5WP9 - chains D and M of the 16 polymer chains in the assembly; structure by electron microscopy, 4.22 A resolution (low resolution: residue-level contacts below are approximate; hydrogen-bond / salt-bridge calls are withheld).

== Chain D ==
Protein: Mitochondrial dynamics protein MID49
Source organism: Homo sapiens
UniProt: Q96C03 (MID49_HUMAN); numbering as in UniProt (aligned over 126-454)
Amino-acid sequence (329 residues; numbered 126 to 454; the number before each row is that of its first residue):
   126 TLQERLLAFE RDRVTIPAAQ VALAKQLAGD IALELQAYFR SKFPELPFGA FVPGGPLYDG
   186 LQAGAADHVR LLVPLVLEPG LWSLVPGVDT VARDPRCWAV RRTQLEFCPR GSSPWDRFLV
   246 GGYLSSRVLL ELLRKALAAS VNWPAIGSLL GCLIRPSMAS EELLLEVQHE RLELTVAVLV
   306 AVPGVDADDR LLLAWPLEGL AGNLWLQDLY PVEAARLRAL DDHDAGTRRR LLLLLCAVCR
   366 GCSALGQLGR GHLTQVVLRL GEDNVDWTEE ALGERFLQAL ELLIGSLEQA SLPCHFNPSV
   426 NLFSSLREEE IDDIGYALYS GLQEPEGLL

== Chain M ==
Protein: Dynamin-1-like protein
Source organism: Homo sapiens
Notes: EC 3.6.5.5
UniProt: O00429 (DNM1L_HUMAN), isoform O00429-3; residue numbers follow UniProt; this construct covers 1-710
Amino-acid sequence (710 residues; row label = number of the first residue in the row):
     1 MEALIPVINK LQDVFNTVGA DIIQLPQIVV VGTQSSGKSS VLESLVGRDL LPRGTGIVTR
    61 RPLILQLVHV SQEDKRKTTG EENGVEAEEW GKFLHTKNKL YTDFDEIRQE IENETERISG
   121 NNKGVSPEPI HLKIFSPNVV NLTLVDLPGM TKVPVGDQPK DIELQIRELI LRFISNPNSI
   181 ILAVTAANTD MATSEALKIS REVDPDGRRT LAVITKLDLM DAGTDAMDVL MGRVIPVKLG
   241 IIGVVNRSQL DINNKKSVTD SIRDEYAFLQ KKYPSLANRN GTKYLARTLN RLLMHHIRDC
   301 LPELKTRINV LAAQYQSLLN SYGEPVDDKS ATLLQLITKF ATEYCNTIEG TAKYIETSEL
   361 CGGARICYIF HETFGRTLES VDPLGGLNTI DILTAIRNAT GPRPALFVPE VSFELLVKRQ
   421 IKRLEEPSLR CVELVHEEMQ RIIQHCSNYS TQELLRFPKL HDAIVEVVTC LLRKRLPVTN
   481 EMVHNLVAIE LAYINTKHPD FADACGLMNN NIEEQRRNRL ARELPSAVSR DKLIQDSRRE
   541 TKNVASGGGG VGDGVQEPTT GNWRGMLKTS KAEELLAEEK SKPIPIMPAS PQKGHAVNLL
   601 DVPVPVARKL SAREQRDCEV IERLIKSYFL IVRKNIQDSV PKAVMHFLVN HVKDTLQSEL
   661 VGQLYKSSLL DDLLTESEDM AQRRKEAADM LKALQGASQI IAEIRETHLW
Unresolved in the structure: 74-86, 504-610
Bound ions: Mg2+: Ser39, Thr59 (together with GMP-PCP)
Small-molecule neighbours: GMP-PCP (GCP; phosphomethylphosphonic acid guanylate ester): Thr33, Gln34, Ser35, Ser36, Gly37, Lys38, Ser39, Ser40, Pro52, Arg53, Gly54, Thr55, Gly56, Ile57, Val58, Thr59, Leu147, Gly149, Thr215, Lys216, Asp218, Leu219, Val244, Val245, Asn246, Arg247, Ser248, Gln249, Ile252
What the authors report for this chain:
  - disease-associated variants - G362D: abolished binding to Mitochondrial dynamics protein MID49 (chain D)
  - post-translational modification sites: Ser611 (citing earlier work)
  - mutagenesis - D221A: abolished binding to Mitochondrial dynamics protein MID49 (chain D)
  - disease-associated variants - G363D (citing earlier work)

== How chain D and chain M interact ==
Contacting residue pairs (25; chain D residue first):
  Val213(D) - Lys198(M)
  Asp214(D) - Thr193(M)
  Asp214(D) - Lys198(M)
  Thr215(D) - Ala192(M)
  Thr215(D) - Thr193(M)
  Thr215(D) - Lys198(M)
  Val216(D) - Met191(M)
  Val216(D) - Ala192(M)
  Val216(D) - Ser194(M)
  Val216(D) - Leu197(M)
  Val216(D) - Lys198(M)
  Val216(D) - Arg201(M)
  Arg218(D) - Lys198(M)
  Arg218(D) - Glu202(M)
  Arg226(D) - Asp190(M)
  Arg235(D) - Gly223(M)
  Arg235(D) - Thr224(M)
  Arg235(D) - Asp225(M)
  Val245(D) - Asp228(M)
  Val245(D) - Val234(M)
  Gly246(D) - Asp228(M)
  Gly246(D) - Val234(M)
  Tyr248(D) - Asp190(M)
  Tyr248(D) - Ala192(M)
  Tyr248(D) - Thr193(M)
Other interface residues (no listed pair), chain D (11 interface residues in all): Leu230
Other interface residues (no listed pair), chain M (16 interface residues in all): Ile199, Arg233
Interface features reported in the paper:
  - hot spots on chain M (mutagenesis) - D190A, S611D: abolished binding to Mitochondrial dynamics protein MID49 (chain D)

== Overview ==
The interface between chain D and chain M involves 11 residues on one side and 16 on the other. Ligands of
chain M: GMP-PCP. Ser39(M) and Thr59(M) coordinate Mg2+. From the paper: G362D, D221A and D190A of chain M,
among others, abolish binding to Mitochondrial dynamics protein MID49 (chain D); a modification site at
Ser611(M).
Here chain D is Mitochondrial dynamics protein MID49 and chain M is Dynamin-1-like protein, both from Homo
sapiens. Entry 5WP9 (Structural Basis of Mitochondrial Receptor Binding and Constriction by Dynamin-Related
Protein 1) was determined by electron microscopy.
